PDB entry 8SJB | X-ray diffraction, 1.74 A resolution | chains B and C of the 4 polymer chains in the assembly

== Chain B ==
Protein: Protein S100-A8
From: Homo sapiens
UniProtKB: P05109 (S10A8_HUMAN); numbering as in UniProt (aligned over 1-88)
Amino-acid sequence (88 residues; row label = number of the first residue in the row):
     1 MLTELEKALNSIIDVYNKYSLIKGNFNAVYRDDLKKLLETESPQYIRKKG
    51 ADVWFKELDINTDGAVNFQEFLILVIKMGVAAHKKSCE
Sequence notes: engineered mutation Asn-17 (His in P05109), Asn-27 (His in P05109), Ser-42 (Cys in P05109), Cys-87 (His in P05109)
Curated features (UniProtKB/Swiss-Prot):
  - binding site (Ca(2+)): Asp-33, Asp-59, Asn-61, Asp-63, Glu-70
  - binding site (Zn(2+)): His-83
Bound ions: Ca2+ site 1: Ser-20, Lys-23, Asn-25, Ala-28; Ca2+ site 2: Asp-59, Asn-61, Asp-63, Ala-65, Glu-70
Ligand contacts:
  - nonaethylene glycol (2PE), molecule 1: Lys-23, Tyr-30, Arg-31, Asp-32, Lys-35, Ala-51, Asp-52, Asp-63, Gly-64
  - nonaethylene glycol (2PE), molecule 2: Ile-60, Gln-69, Leu-72, Ile-73, Ile-76

== Chain C ==
Protein: Protein S100-A9
From: Homo sapiens
UniProtKB: P06702 (S10A9_HUMAN); residues 2-100 here correspond to UniProt positions 5-103 (UniProt number = residue number + 3)
Amino-acid sequence (99 residues; row label = number of the first residue in the row):
     2 MSQLERNIETIINTFHQYSVKLGHPDTLNQGEFKELVRKDLQNFLKKENK
    52 NEKVIEHIMEDLDTNADKQLSFEEFIMLMARLTWASNEKMNEGDEGPGH
Unresolved in the structure: 98
Sequence notes: engineered mutation Asn-88 (His91 in P06702), Asn-92 (His95 in P06702)
Curated features (UniProtKB/Swiss-Prot):
  - binding site (Zn(2+)): His-17, Asp-27
  - binding site (Ca(2+)): Ser-20, Leu-23, His-25, Thr-28, Glu-33, Asp-64, Asn-66, Asp-68, Gln-70, Glu-75
Bound ions: Zn2+: His-17, Asp-27 (shared with 2 residues of chain A); Ca2+ site 1: Ser-20, Leu-23, His-25, Thr-28, Glu-33; Ca2+ site 2: Asp-64, Asn-66, Asp-68, Gln-70, Glu-75
Ligand contacts: nonaethylene glycol (2PE): Ala-81, Arg-82, Leu-83, Trp-85, Ala-86

== Chain B / chain C interface ==
Residue-residue contacts (15):
  Asn-25(B) / Glu-61(C)  hydrogen bond (side chain-backbone)
  Asn-25(B) / Asp-62(C)
  Asn-25(B) / Asp-64(C)  hydrogen bond (side chain-backbone)
  Asn-25(B) / Thr-65(C)
  Asn-27(B) / Asp-62(C)
  Tyr-30(B) / Thr-65(C)  hydrogen bond (side chain-backbone)
  Asn-61(B) / Glu-74(C)  hydrogen bond (side chain-backbone)
  Asn-61(B) / Glu-75(C)
  Asn-61(B) / Met-78(C)
  Thr-62(B) / Glu-74(C)
  Asp-63(B) / Thr-65(C)  hydrogen bond
  Ala-65(B) / Thr-65(C)
  Asn-67(B) / Met-78(C)
  Asn-67(B) / Arg-82(C)
  Gln-69(B) / Arg-82(C)  hydrogen bond
Other interface residues (no listed pair), chain B (11 interface residues in all): Ala-28, Ile-60
Other interface residues (no listed pair), chain C (9 interface residues in all): Ile-77

== In short ==
11 residues of chain B and 9 residues of chain C are in contact; the contacts include 6 hydrogen bonds. Polar
pairs include Asn-25(B)/Glu-61(C), Asn-25(B)/Asp-64(C) and Tyr-30(B)/Thr-65(C). One nonaethylene glycol
molecule is bound between chain B and chain C. Bound to chain B: nonaethylene glycol.
Chain B is Protein S100-A8 and chain C is Protein S100-A9, both from Homo sapiens; the structure, Crystal
structure of Zn2+ bound calprotectin variant H87C, was determined by X-ray diffraction.
